PDB entry 9ASI | electron microscopy, 2.79 A resolution | chains B and R of the 12 polymer chains in the assembly

Chain B:
Molecule: CRISPR-associated protein Csm4
Organism: Lactococcus lactis subsp. lactis
UniProt: L0CFH1 (L0CFH1_LACLL); residues 1-297 here = UniProt positions 1-297
Amino-acid sequence (297 residues; each row starts with the number of its first residue):
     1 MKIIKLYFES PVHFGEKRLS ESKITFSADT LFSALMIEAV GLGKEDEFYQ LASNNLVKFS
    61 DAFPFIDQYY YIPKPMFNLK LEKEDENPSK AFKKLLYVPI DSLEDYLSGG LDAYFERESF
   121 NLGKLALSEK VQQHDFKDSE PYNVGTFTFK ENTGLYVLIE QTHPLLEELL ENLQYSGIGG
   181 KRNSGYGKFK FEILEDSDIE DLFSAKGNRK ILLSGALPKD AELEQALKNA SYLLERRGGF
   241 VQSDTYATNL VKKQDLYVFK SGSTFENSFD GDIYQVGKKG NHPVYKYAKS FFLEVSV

Chain R:
Molecule: Crispr RNA
Sequence (37 nucleotides; row label = number of the first residue in the row):
     1 ACGAGAACGC AGCACCAGCU GUCCAACCUG AAGAAGA

Chain B / chain R interface:
Residue-residue contacts (60; chain B residue first):
  His13(B) with A4(R), salt bridge to the phosphate
  Gly15(B) with G3(R), sugar contact; A4(R), phosphate contact
  Glu16(B) with G3(R), base contact
  Lys17(B) with G3(R), hydrogen bond to the sugar
  Arg18(B) with G3(R), hydrogen bond to the sugar
  Leu19(B) with A7(R), base contact
  Thr30(B) with C2(R), base contact; G3(R), hydrogen bond to the phosphate
  Ser33(B) with A1(R), phosphate contact; C2(R), hydrogen bond to the phosphate
  Ala34(B) with C2(R), base contact
  Met36(B) with A1(R), sugar contact
  Ile37(B) with A1(R), sugar contact; C2(R), base contact
  Val40(B) with A1(R), base contact
  Glu129(B) with G9(R), sugar contact
  Lys130(B) with G9(R), salt bridge to the phosphate
  Val131(B) with A7(R), hydrogen bond to the sugar; C8(R), sugar contact; G9(R), hydrogen bond to the phosphate
  Gln132(B) with A7(R), phosphate contact; C8(R), phosphate contact
  Gln133(B) with C8(R), hydrogen bond to the phosphate; C10(R), sugar contact
  Ser139(B) with G9(R), base contact; C10(R), base contact
  Pro141(B) with G9(R), base contact
  Tyr142(B) with A7(R), stacking on the base
  Leu173(B) with C2(R), base contact
  Ser176(B) with C2(R), base contact
  Gly177(B) with C2(R), hydrogen bond to the base
  Ile178(B) with C2(R), base contact
  Gly179(B) with C2(R), hydrogen bond to the base
  Gly180(B) with A4(R), phosphate contact; G5(R), phosphate contact
  Lys181(B) with A6(R), base contact; A7(R), hydrogen bond to the base
  Arg182(B) with C2(R), base contact; G5(R), phosphate contact
  Asn183(B) with A6(R), hydrogen bond to the phosphate
  Arg236(B) with G3(R), hydrogen bond to the base
  Gly238(B) with G3(R), base contact
  Gly239(B) with G3(R), base contact
  Phe240(B) with G3(R), base contact; A4(R), base contact
  Val241(B) with A1(R), sugar contact; C2(R), phosphate contact
  Gln242(B) with A1(R), hydrogen bond to the sugar; C2(R), hydrogen bond to the phosphate; A4(R), hydrogen bond to the phosphate; G5(R), phosphate contact
  Ser243(B) with A1(R), sugar contact
  Leu250(B) with G5(R), base contact
  Lys252(B) with G3(R), hydrogen bond to the base
  Lys253(B) with C2(R), salt bridge to the phosphate
  His282(B) with A1(R), stacking on the base
  Pro283(B) with A1(R), phosphate contact
  Val284(B) with A1(R), phosphate contact
  Tyr285(B) with A1(R), hydrogen bond to the phosphate
Other interface residues (no listed pair), chain B (47 interface residues in all): Asp29, Glu45, Glu140, Lys286

Overview:
47 residues of chain B and 10 residues of chain R are in contact; the contacts include 17 hydrogen bonds, 3
salt bridges and 2 aromatic stacking contacts. Polar pairs include Gly177(B)-C2(R), Gly179(B)-C2(R) and
Lys181(B)-A7(R).
Chain B is CRISPR-associated protein Csm4 (Lactococcus lactis subsp. lactis) and chain R is Crispr RNA; the
structure, Cryo-EM structure of the active Lactococcus lactis Csm bound to target in pre-cleavage stage, was
determined by electron microscopy together with 9ASH from the same study.
